9G2B - chains B and J of the 15 polymer chains in the assembly; structure by electron microscopy, 3.20 A resolution.

# Chain B
Molecule: DNA-directed RNA polymerase I subunit RPA135
From: Saccharomyces cerevisiae
Notes: EC 2.7.7.6
UniProtKB: P22138 (RPA2_YEAST); numbering as in UniProt (aligned over 1-1203)
Amino-acid sequence (1203 residues; row label = number of the first residue in the row):
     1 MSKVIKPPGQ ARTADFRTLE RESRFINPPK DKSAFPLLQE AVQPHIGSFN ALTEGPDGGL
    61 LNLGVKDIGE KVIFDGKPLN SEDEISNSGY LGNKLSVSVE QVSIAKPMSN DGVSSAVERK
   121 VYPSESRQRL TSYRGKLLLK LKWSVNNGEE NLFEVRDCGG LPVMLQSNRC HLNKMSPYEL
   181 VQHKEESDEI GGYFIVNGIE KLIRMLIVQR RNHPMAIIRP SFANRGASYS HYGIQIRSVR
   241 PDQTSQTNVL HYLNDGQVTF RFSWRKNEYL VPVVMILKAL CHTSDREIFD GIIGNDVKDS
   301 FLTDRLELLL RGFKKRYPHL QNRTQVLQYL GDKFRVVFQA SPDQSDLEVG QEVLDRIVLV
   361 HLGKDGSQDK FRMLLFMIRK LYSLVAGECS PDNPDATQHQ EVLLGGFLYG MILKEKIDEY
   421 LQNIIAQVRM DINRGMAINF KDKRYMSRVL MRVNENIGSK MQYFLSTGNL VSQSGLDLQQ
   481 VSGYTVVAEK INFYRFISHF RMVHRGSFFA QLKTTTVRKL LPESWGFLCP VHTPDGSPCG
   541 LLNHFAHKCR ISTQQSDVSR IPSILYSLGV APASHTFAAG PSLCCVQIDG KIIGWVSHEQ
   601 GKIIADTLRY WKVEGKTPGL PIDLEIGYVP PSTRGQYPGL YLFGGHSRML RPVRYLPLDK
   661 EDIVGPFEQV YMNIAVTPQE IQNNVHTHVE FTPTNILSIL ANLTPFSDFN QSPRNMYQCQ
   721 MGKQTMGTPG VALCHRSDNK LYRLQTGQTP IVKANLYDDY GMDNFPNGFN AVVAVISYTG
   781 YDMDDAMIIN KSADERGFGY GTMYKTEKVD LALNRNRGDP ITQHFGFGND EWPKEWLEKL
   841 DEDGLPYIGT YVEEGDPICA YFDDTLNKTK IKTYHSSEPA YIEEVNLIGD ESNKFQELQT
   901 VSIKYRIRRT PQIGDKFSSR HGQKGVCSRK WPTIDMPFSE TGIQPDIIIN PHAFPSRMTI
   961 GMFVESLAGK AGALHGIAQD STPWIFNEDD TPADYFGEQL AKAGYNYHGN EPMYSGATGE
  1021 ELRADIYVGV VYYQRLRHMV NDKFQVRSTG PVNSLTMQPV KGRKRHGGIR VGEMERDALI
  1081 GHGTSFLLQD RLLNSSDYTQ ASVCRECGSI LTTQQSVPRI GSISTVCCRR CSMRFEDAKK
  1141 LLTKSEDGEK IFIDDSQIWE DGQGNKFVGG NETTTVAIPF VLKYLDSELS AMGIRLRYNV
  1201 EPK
Not modelled in the structure: 1-9, 79-88, 112-115, 1139-1154
Curated features (UniProtKB/Swiss-Prot):
  - zinc finger: C1104 to C1131 (C4-type)
  - modified residue: S2 (N-acetylserine), S81 (Phosphoserine), S1156 (Phosphoserine)
  - mutagenesis: C1104 (C1104A: No effect; when associated with A-1107; A-1128 and A-1131), C1107 (C1107A: Lethal. Abolishes recruitment of RPA1 to Pol I. No effect; when associated with A-1104; A-1128 and A-1131), C1127 (C1127R: Responsible of suppression of RPA190-5 and RPA190-1 mutations), C1128 (C1128A: No effect; when associated with A-1104; A-1107 and A-1131), C1131 (C1131A: No effect; when associated with A-1104; A-1107 and A-1128)
Bound ions: Zn2+: C1104, C1107, C1128, C1131

# Chain J
Molecule: DNA-directed RNA polymerases I, II, and III subunit RPABC5
From: Saccharomyces cerevisiae
UniProtKB: P22139 (RPAB5_YEAST); residues 1-70 here = UniProt positions 1-70
Amino-acid sequence (70 residues; numbered 1 to 70; the number before each row is that of its first residue):
     1 MIVPVRCFSC GKVVGDKWES YLNLLQEDEL DEGTALSRLG LKRYCCRRMI LTHVDLIEKF
    61 LRYNPLEKRD
Not modelled in the structure: 70
Curated features (UniProtKB/Swiss-Prot):
  - binding site (Zn(2+)): C7, C10, C45, C46
  - cross-link: K59 (Glycyl lysine isopeptide (Lys-Gly) (interchain with G-Cter in ubiquitin))
Bound ions: Zn2+: C7, C10, C45, C46

# Chain B / chain J interface
Pairs across the interface (84):
  F16(B) - E32(J)
  F16(B) - L51(J)  hydrophobic
  F16(B) - T52(J)
  T18(B) - L25(J)
  L19(B) - L25(J)
  L19(B) - Q26(J)
  R21(B) - H53(J)  hydrogen bond (side chain-backbone)
  R21(B) - V54(J)
  E22(B) - V54(J)
  E22(B) - D55(J)
  F25(B) - V54(J)
  F25(B) - D55(J)
  F25(B) - L56(J)  hydrophobic
  F25(B) - K59(J)
  F25(B) - R62(J)
  I26(B) - E58(J)
  I26(B) - R62(J)  hydrogen bond (backbone-side chain)
  P28(B) - R62(J)
  Y178(B) - R62(J)
  V181(B) - R62(J)
  V181(B) - Y63(J)
  Q182(B) - R69(J)  hydrogen bond (backbone-side chain)
  K184(B) - Y63(J)
  K184(B) - R69(J)
  E186(B) - Y63(J)
  S187(B) - K59(J)  hydrogen bond
  S187(B) - Y63(J)  hydrogen bond (backbone-side chain)
  T728(B) - L56(J)
  G730(B) - F60(J)
  V731(B) - K59(J)
  V731(B) - F60(J)
  V731(B) - Y63(J)
  C734(B) - P65(J)  hydrophobic
  H735(B) - Y63(J)
  R743(B) - M1(J)
  R743(B) - F60(J)
  Q745(B) - M1(J)  hydrogen bond (backbone-backbone)
  T746(B) - M1(J)
  T746(B) - I2(J)
  Q748(B) - R48(J)
  Q748(B) - T52(J)  hydrogen bond
  Q748(B) - V54(J)
  T749(B) - T52(J)  hydrogen bond (backbone-backbone)
  T749(B) - V54(J)
  I751(B) - T52(J)
  D763(B) - V54(J)
  D763(B) - L56(J)
  N764(B) - L56(J)
  N764(B) - K59(J)
  P766(B) - L56(J)
  N770(B) - R48(J)  hydrogen bond (backbone-side chain)
  N770(B) - T52(J)  hydrogen bond
  V772(B) - S9(J)
  V772(B) - Y44(J)  hydrophobic
  V772(B) - R48(J)
  A793(B) - F8(J)
  R796(B) - C7(J)
  R796(B) - F8(J)  hydrogen bond (side chain-backbone)
  R796(B) - S9(J)
  R796(B) - C10(J)  hydrogen bond (side chain-backbone)
  R796(B) - G11(J)
  G797(B) - F8(J)
  F798(B) - F8(J)  hydrophobic
  T941(B) - R43(J)
  I943(B) - R43(J)
  I943(B) - Y44(J)
  I943(B) - C45(J)  hydrophobic
  Q944(B) - S9(J)
  D946(B) - S9(J)  hydrogen bond
  D946(B) - R48(J)  salt bridge
  K970(B) - Y44(J)
  G972(B) - L51(J)
  A973(B) - Y44(J)  hydrophobic
  A973(B) - R47(J)  hydrogen bond (backbone-side chain)
  L974(B) - Y44(J)  hydrophobic
  L974(B) - R47(J)  hydrogen bond (backbone-side chain)
  H975(B) - G33(J)
  G976(B) - E32(J)
  G976(B) - G33(J)
  G976(B) - L51(J)
  Y1005(B) - Y44(J)
  E1011(B) - Y44(J)  hydrogen bond
  V1028(B) - Y44(J)
  V1030(B) - Y44(J)  hydrophobic
Interface residues without a listed pair, chain B (55 interface residues in all): N27, E185, A732, G747, A771, N790, I977
Interface residues without a listed pair, chain J (34 interface residues in all): R6, W18, L22, L36, M49

# Overview
The interface between chain B and chain J involves 55 residues on one side and 34 on the other; the contacts
include 16 hydrogen bonds and 1 salt bridge. Polar pairs include D946(B)-R48(J), R21(B)-H53(J) and
I26(B)-R62(J).
Here chain B is DNA-directed RNA polymerase I subunit RPA135 and chain J is DNA-directed RNA polymerases I,
II, and III subunit RPABC5, both from Saccharomyces cerevisiae. Entry 9G2B (Yeast RNA polymerase I elongation
complex stalled by an apurinic site, 12-subunit) was determined by electron microscopy (same publication as
9G1V, 9G1X, 9G23, 9G24, 9G26, 9G27, 9G29 and 9G2C).
